Entry 8RHJ (X-ray diffraction, 3.05 A resolution); this record covers chains E and F of the 34 polymer chains in the assembly.

Chain E:
Name: Proteasome subunit alpha type-6
Source organism: Saccharomyces cerevisiae
UniProtKB: P40302 (PSA6_YEAST); residues 0-233 here correspond to UniProt positions 1-234 (UniProt number = residue number + 1)
Chain sequence (234 residues; numbered 0 to 233; the number before each row is that of its first residue; numbering starts at 0):
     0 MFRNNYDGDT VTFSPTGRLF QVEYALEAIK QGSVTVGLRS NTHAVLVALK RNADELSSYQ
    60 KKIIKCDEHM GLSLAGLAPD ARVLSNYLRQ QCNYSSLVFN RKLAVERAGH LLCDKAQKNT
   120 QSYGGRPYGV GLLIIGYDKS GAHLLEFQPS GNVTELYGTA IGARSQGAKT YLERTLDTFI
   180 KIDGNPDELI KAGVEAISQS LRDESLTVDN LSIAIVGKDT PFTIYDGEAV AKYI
Disordered / not traced: 0-2
UniProt features mapped onto this chain:
  - modified residue: Ser13 (Phosphoserine)
  - cross-link: Lys190 (Glycyl lysine isopeptide (Lys-Gly) (interchain with G-Cter in ubiquitin))

Chain F:
Name: Probable proteasome subunit alpha type-7
Source organism: Saccharomyces cerevisiae
UniProtKB: P21242 (PSA7_YEAST); residues -3 to 284 here correspond to UniProt positions 1-288 (UniProt number = residue number + 4)
Chain sequence (288 residues; numbered -3 to 284; the number before each row is that of its first residue; numbers below 1 keep their minus sign (Met-3 is residue -3)):
    -3 MTSIGTGYDL SNSVFSPDGR NFQVEYAVKA VENGTTSIGI KCNDGVVFAV EKLITSKLLV
    57 PQKNVKIQVV DRHIGCVYSG LIPDGRHLVN RGREEAASFK KLYKTPIPIP AFADRLGQYV
   117 QAHTLYNSVR PFGVSTIFGG VDKNGAHLYM LEPSGSYWGY KGAATGKGRQ SAKAELEKLV
   177 DHHPEGLSAR EAVKQAAKII YLAHEDNKEK DFELEISWCS LSETNGLHKF VKGDLLQEAI
   237 DFAQKEINGD DDEDEDDSDN VMSSDDENAP VATNANATTD QEGDIHLE
Disordered / not traced: -3 to 1, 245-284
UniProt features mapped onto this chain:
  - modified residue: Thr-2 (N-acetylthreonine)

How chain E and chain F interact:
Residue-residue contacts - 61 pairs, chain E then chain F:
  Asn4(E) - Leu6(F)
  Tyr5(E) - Asp5(F)  hydrogen bond
  Tyr5(E) - Leu6(F)  hydrophobic
  Thr9(E) - Arg126(F)
  Val10(E) - Gln19(F)
  Val10(E) - Asn123(F)
  Val10(E) - Ser124(F)
  Val10(E) - Val125(F)
  Val10(E) - Arg126(F)
  Thr11(E) - Leu6(F)
  Thr11(E) - Gln19(F)
  Phe12(E) - Gln19(F)  hydrogen bond (backbone-side chain)
  Phe12(E) - Tyr22(F)
  Phe12(E) - Ala23(F)  hydrophobic
  Phe12(E) - Arg126(F)
  Phe12(E) - Pro127(F)
  Ser13(E) - Tyr22(F)
  Pro14(E) - Tyr22(F)  hydrophobic
  Pro14(E) - Lys25(F)
  Thr15(E) - Lys25(F)
  Gly16(E) - Tyr22(F)
  Gly16(E) - Ala26(F)
  Leu18(E) - Leu77(F)  hydrophobic
  Leu18(E) - Arg126(F)
  Glu105(E) - Lys59(F)
  His109(E) - Arg82(F)
  Cys112(E) - Arg82(F)
  Asp113(E) - Arg82(F)  salt bridge
  Asp113(E) - Asn86(F)
  Gln116(E) - Pro79(F)
  Gln116(E) - Asp80(F)
  Gln116(E) - His83(F)  hydrogen bond
  Thr119(E) - Arg126(F)  hydrogen bond (backbone-side chain)
  Gln120(E) - His119(F)
  Gln120(E) - Val125(F)
  Gln120(E) - Arg126(F)  hydrogen bond (backbone-backbone)
  Gln120(E) - Phe128(F)
  Ser121(E) - Ser124(F)
  Tyr122(E) - Ser124(F)  hydrogen bond (backbone-backbone)
  Ser149(E) - Pro79(F)
  Gly150(E) - Pro79(F)
  Asn151(E) - Ile78(F)
  Asn151(E) - Pro79(F)
  Thr153(E) - Leu55(F)
  Thr153(E) - Asn60(F)
  Glu154(E) - Val56(F)
  Glu154(E) - Lys59(F)
  Glu154(E) - Asn60(F)  hydrogen bond (backbone-side chain)
  Leu155(E) - Leu54(F)
  Leu155(E) - Leu55(F)  hydrophobic
  Leu155(E) - Val56(F)
  Tyr156(E) - Leu54(F)  hydrogen bond (backbone-backbone)
  Tyr156(E) - Leu55(F)
  Tyr156(E) - Val56(F)
  Tyr156(E) - Pro57(F)
  Gly157(E) - Leu54(F)
  Lys168(E) - Leu54(F)
  Leu171(E) - Leu54(F)
  Glu172(E) - Ser52(F)  hydrogen bond
  Glu172(E) - Lys53(F)  hydrogen bond (side chain-backbone)
  Leu175(E) - Lys53(F)
Also at the interface, not in a pair above, chain E (36 interface residues in all): Arg38, Lys117, Ser139, His142
Also at the interface, not in a pair above, chain F (30 interface residues in all): Gly129

Overview:
The interface between chain E and chain F involves 36 residues on one side and 30 on the other; the contacts
include 10 hydrogen bonds and 1 salt bridge. Polar pairs include Asp113(E)-Arg82(F), Tyr5(E)-Asp5(F) and
Phe12(E)-Gln19(F).
Chain E is Proteasome subunit alpha type-6 and chain F is Probable proteasome subunit alpha type-7, both from
Saccharomyces cerevisiae; the structure, Yeast 20S proteasome in complex with a macrocyclic oxindole
epoxyketone (compound 5), was determined by X-ray diffraction together with 8RHK and 8RHL from the same study.
